5I0I - chains A and C of the 3 polymer chains in the assembly; structure by X-ray diffraction, 3.15 A resolution.

Chain A:
Protein: Unconventional myosin-X
Organism: Homo sapiens
UniProt: Q9HD67 (MYO10_HUMAN); residue numbers follow UniProt; this construct covers 3-793
Chain sequence (791 residues; each row starts with the number of its first residue):
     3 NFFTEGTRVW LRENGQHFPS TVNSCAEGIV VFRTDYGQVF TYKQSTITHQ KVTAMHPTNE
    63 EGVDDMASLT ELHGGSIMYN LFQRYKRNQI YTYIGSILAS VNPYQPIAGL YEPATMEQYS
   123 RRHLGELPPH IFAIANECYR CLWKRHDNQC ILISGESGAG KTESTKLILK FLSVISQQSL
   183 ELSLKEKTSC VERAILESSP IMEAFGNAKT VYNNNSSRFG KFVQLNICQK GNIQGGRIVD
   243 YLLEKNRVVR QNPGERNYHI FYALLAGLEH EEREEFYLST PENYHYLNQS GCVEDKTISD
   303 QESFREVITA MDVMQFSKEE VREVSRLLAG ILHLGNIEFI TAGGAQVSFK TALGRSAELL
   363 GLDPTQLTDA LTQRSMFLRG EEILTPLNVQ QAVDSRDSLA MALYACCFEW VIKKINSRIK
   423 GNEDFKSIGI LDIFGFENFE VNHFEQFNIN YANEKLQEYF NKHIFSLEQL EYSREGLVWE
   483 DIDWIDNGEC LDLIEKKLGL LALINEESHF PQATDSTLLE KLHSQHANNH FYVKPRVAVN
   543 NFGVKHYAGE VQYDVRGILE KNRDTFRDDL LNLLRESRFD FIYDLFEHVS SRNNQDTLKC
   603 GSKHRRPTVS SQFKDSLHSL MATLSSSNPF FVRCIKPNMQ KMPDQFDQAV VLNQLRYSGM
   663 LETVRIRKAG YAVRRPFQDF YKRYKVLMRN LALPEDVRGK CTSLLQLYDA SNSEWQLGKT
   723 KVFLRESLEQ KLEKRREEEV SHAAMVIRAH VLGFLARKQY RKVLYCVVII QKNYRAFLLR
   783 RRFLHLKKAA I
Not modelled in the structure: 787-793
Metal / ion sites: Mg2+: T164, S219 (together with ADP, vanadate)
Residues lining bound ligands:
  - ADP (adenosine-5'-diphosphate): I92, N104, P105, Y106, Q107, Y113, E158, S159, G160, A161, G162, K163, T164, E165, L169, N215, N217, S219, D434
  - MPO (3[N-morpholino]propane sulfonic acid): Y141, W145, S181, Q231, K232
Swiss-Prot annotation at these positions:
  - region: L619 to M641 (Actin-binding)
  - binding site (ATP): N104, Y113, G160 to E165, N215

Chain C:
Protein: Calmodulin
Organism: Homo sapiens
UniProt: P62158 (CALM_HUMAN); residues 2-146 here correspond to UniProt positions 3-147 (UniProt number = residue number + 1)
Chain sequence (145 residues; each row starts with the number of its first residue):
     2 DQLTEEQIAE FKEAFSLFDK DGDGTITTKE LGTVMRSLGQ NPTEAELQDM INEVDADGNG
    62 TIDFPEFLTM MARKMKDTDS EEEIREAFRV FDKDGNGYIS AAELRHVMTN LGEKLTDEEV
   122 DEMIREADID GDGQVNYEEF VQMMT

How chain A and chain C interact:
Pairs across the interface (42):
  K687(A) - K94(C)  hydrogen bond (side chain-backbone)
  V688(A) - V91(C)  hydrophobic
  R691(A) - E87(C)
  R691(A) - V91(C)
  V742(A) - F92(C)
  S743(A) - L112(C)
  A745(A) - A88(C)
  A745(A) - V91(C)  hydrophobic
  A745(A) - F92(C)  hydrophobic
  A746(A) - V108(C)
  A746(A) - L112(C)  hydrophobic
  M747(A) - E45(C)
  M747(A) - G113(C)
  V748(A) - A88(C)  hydrophobic
  I749(A) - A88(C)  hydrophobic
  I749(A) - F89(C)  hydrophobic
  I749(A) - V108(C)  hydrophobic
  R750(A) - M109(C)
  R750(A) - G113(C)
  A751(A) - N42(C)
  A751(A) - P43(C)
  A751(A) - T44(C)
  H752(A) - N42(C)
  H752(A) - I85(C)
  H752(A) - M145(C)
  V753(A) - M109(C)  hydrophobic
  V753(A) - M145(C)  hydrophobic
  L754(A) - R37(C)
  G755(A) - R37(C)
  G755(A) - N42(C)
  L757(A) - M124(C)  hydrophobic
  A758(A) - R37(C)
  A758(A) - S38(C)
  R759(A) - R37(C)
  R759(A) - G40(C)
  R759(A) - M145(C)
  R759(A) - T146(C)  hydrogen bond (side chain-backbone)
  Y762(A) - E14(C)
  Y762(A) - A15(C)  hydrogen bond (side chain-backbone)
  Y762(A) - L18(C)  hydrophobic
  Y762(A) - S38(C)
  L766(A) - E14(C)
Interface residues without a listed pair, chain A (23 interface residues in all): K684, F756
Interface residues without a listed pair, chain C (32 interface residues in all): F19, T34, E84, L105, E114, L116, E120, F141

Overview:
The interface between chain A and chain C involves 23 residues on one side and 32 on the other, with 3
hydrogen bonds. Polar contacts include K687(A)-K94(C), R759(A)-T146(C) and Y762(A)-A15(C). Chain A binds
compound MPO and ADP. From UniProt: 9 ATP-binding residues on chain A.
Here chain A is Unconventional myosin-X and chain C is Calmodulin, both from Homo sapiens. Entry 5I0I (Crystal
structure of myosin X motor domain with 2IQ motifs in pre-powerstroke state) was determined by X-ray
diffraction together with 5HMO, 5HMP and 5I0H from the same study.
